Entry 7BQX (electron microscopy, 4.20 A resolution (low resolution: residue-level contacts below are approximate; hydrogen-bond / salt-bridge calls are withheld)); this record covers chains e and g of the 19 polymer chains in the assembly.

# Chain e
Name: Triplex capsid protein 1
Organism: Epstein-Barr virus (strain B95-8)
UniProtKB: P03187 (TRX1_EBVB9); residues 1-364 here = UniProt positions 1-364
Amino-acid sequence (364 residues; each row starts with the number of its first residue):
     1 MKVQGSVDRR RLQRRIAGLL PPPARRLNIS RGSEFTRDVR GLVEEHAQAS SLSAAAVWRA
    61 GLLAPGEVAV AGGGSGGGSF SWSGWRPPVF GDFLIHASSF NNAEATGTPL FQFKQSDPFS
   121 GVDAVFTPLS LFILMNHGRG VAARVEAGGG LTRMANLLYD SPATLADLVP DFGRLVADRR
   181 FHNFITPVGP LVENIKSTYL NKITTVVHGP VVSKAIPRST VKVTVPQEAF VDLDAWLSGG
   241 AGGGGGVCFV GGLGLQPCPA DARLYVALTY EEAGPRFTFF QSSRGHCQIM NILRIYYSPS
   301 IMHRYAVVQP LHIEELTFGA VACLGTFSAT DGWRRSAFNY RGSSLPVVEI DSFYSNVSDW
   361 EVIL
Disordered / not traced: 1-8, 72-81, 140-149, 239-255

# Chain g
Name: Triplex capsid protein 2
Organism: Epstein-Barr virus (strain B95-8)
UniProtKB: P25214 (TRX2_EBVB9); residue numbers follow UniProt; this construct covers 1-301
Amino-acid sequence (301 residues; numbered 1 to 301; the number before each row is that of its first residue):
     1 MDLKVVVSLS SRLYTDEIAK MQQRIGCILP LASTHGTQNV QGLGLGQVYS LETVPDYVSM
    61 YNYLSDCTLA VLDEVSVDSL ILTKIVPGQT YAIKNKYQPF FQWHGTGSLS VMPPVFGREH
   121 ATVKLESNDV DIVFPMVLPT PIAEEVLQKI LLFNVYSRVV MQAPGNADML DVHMHLGSVS
   181 YLGHHYELAL PEVPGPLGLA LLDNLSLYFC IMVTLLPRAS MRLVRGLIRH EHHDLLNLFQ
   241 EMVPDEIARI DLDDLSVADD LSRMRVMMTY LQSLASLFNL GPRLATAAYS QETLTATCWL
   301 R
Disordered / not traced: 10-12, 51-53, 126-130

# Chain e / chain g interface
Contacting residue pairs - 31 pairs, chain e then chain g:
  R86(e) with G88(g); Q89(g); T90(g); W299(g)
  V89(e) with T90(g)
  G91(e) with A287(g)
  F93(e) with T106(g)
  Q112(e) with G105(g); T106(g)
  K114(e) with G105(g); Y181(g); L182(g)
  Q115(e) with L182(g)
  S116(e) with L182(g); G183(g)
  D117(e) with L182(g)
  P118(e) with H104(g); L182(g); H184(g)
  F184(e) with L182(g)
  T186(e) with T106(g)
  V207(e) with T106(g); A287(g); W299(g)
  H208(e) with W299(g)
  I301(e) with L236(g)
  M302(e) with L235(g)
  Y305(e) with F239(g)
  V357(e) with R301(g)
  S358(e) with R301(g)
  D359(e) with R283(g)
Other interface residues (no listed pair), chain e (25 interface residues in all): W82, D92, S120, V188, L316
Other interface residues (no listed pair), chain g (22 interface residues in all): M1, M242, V243, T286, A288

# Overview
25 residues of chain e face 22 of chain g across their interface.
Here chain e is Triplex capsid protein 1 and chain g is Triplex capsid protein 2, both from Epstein-Barr virus
(strain B95-8). Entry 7BQX (Epstein-Barr virus, C5 portal vertex) was determined by electron microscopy,
deposited together with 7BQT, 7BR7, 7BR8 and 7BSI.
